PDB entry 1UT4 | X-ray diffraction, 2.50 A resolution | chains A and B

Chain A (and B):
Name: No apical meristem protein
Source organism: Arabidopsis thaliana
Notes: fragment: dna-binding nac domain, residues 1-168; chain B of this document is another copy of the same molecule, construct and numbering; everything in this record applies to it too
UniProt: Q9C932 (Q9C932); residue numbers follow UniProt; this construct covers 1-168
Amino-acid sequence (171 residues; numbered -3 to 168; 1 number in that range is skipped by the numbering (no residue carries it; nothing is unmodelled there); the number before each row is that of its first residue; numbers below 1 keep their minus sign (Gly-3 is residue -3)):
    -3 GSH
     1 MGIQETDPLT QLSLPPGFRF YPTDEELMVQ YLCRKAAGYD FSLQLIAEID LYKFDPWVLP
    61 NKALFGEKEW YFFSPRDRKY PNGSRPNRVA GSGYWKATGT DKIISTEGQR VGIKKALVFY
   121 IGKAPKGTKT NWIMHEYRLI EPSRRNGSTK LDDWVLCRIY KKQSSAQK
Unresolved in the structure: 9-13, 79-85, 144-151, 164-168 (chain B: 78-85, 144-151, 164-168)
From the paper describing this entry:
  - self-association interface (contacts with another copy of this molecule); pairs are residue here / residue on that copy: Arg19-Glu26 (salt bridge)

Chain A / chain B interface:
Residue-residue contacts - 35 pairs, chain A then chain B:
  Leu14(A) - Phe18(B)  hydrophobic
  Pro15(A) - Leu12(B)  hydrophobic
  Pro16(A) - Phe20(B)
  Pro16(A) - Gln30(B)
  Pro16(A) - Tyr31(B)  hydrogen bond (backbone-side chain)
  Pro16(A) - Phe41(B)
  Gly17(A) - Arg19(B)
  Gly17(A) - Phe20(B)
  Gly17(A) - Tyr21(B)  hydrogen bond (backbone-backbone)
  Gly17(A) - Pro22(B)
  Gly17(A) - Glu26(B)
  Phe18(A) - Leu9(B)  hydrophobic
  Phe18(A) - Leu14(B)  hydrophobic
  Phe18(A) - Arg19(B)
  Phe18(A) - Phe20(B)  hydrophobic
  Phe18(A) - Leu45(B)  hydrophobic
  Arg19(A) - Gly17(B)
  Arg19(A) - Phe18(B)
  Arg19(A) - Arg19(B)  hydrogen bond (backbone-backbone)
  Arg19(A) - Tyr21(B)  hydrogen bond (side chain-backbone)
  Arg19(A) - Thr23(B)
  Arg19(A) - Glu26(B)  salt bridge
  Phe20(A) - Pro16(B)
  Phe20(A) - Gly17(B)
  Phe20(A) - Phe18(B)  hydrophobic
  Tyr21(A) - Gly17(B)  hydrogen bond (backbone-backbone)
  Tyr21(A) - Arg19(B)  hydrogen bond (backbone-side chain)
  Tyr21(A) - Tyr21(B)  hydrophobic
  Pro22(A) - Gly17(B)
  Glu26(A) - Gly17(B)
  Glu26(A) - Arg19(B)  salt bridge
  Gln30(A) - Pro16(B)
  Tyr31(A) - Pro15(B)
  Tyr31(A) - Pro16(B)  hydrogen bond (side chain-backbone)
  Leu45(A) - Pro15(B)  hydrophobic
Interface residues without a listed pair, chain A (15 interface residues in all): Thr23, Phe65
Interface residues without a listed pair, chain B (18 interface residues in all): Phe65

In short:
15 residues of chain A face 18 of chain B across their interface, with 7 hydrogen bonds and 2 salt bridges.
Among the polar pairs are Arg19(A)-Glu26(B), Pro16(A)-Tyr31(B) and Arg19(A)-Tyr21(B). The paper reports a
self-association interface involving Arg19(A).
Both chains are No apical meristem protein (Arabidopsis thaliana). Entry 1UT4 (Structure of the conserved
domain of ANAC, a member of the NAC family of transcription factors) was determined by X-ray diffraction (same
publication as 1UT7).
